Entry 6VW0 (electron microscopy, 3.59 A resolution); this record covers chains C and D of the 10 polymer chains in the assembly.

[Chain C]
Protein: DNA-directed RNA polymerase subunit beta
Source organism: Mycobacterium tuberculosis
Notes: EC 2.7.7.6
UniProt: V9Z879 (V9Z879_MYCTX); residues 7-1178 here correspond to UniProt positions 1-1172 (UniProt number = residue number - 6)
Amino-acid sequence (1179 residues; row label = number of the first residue in the row):
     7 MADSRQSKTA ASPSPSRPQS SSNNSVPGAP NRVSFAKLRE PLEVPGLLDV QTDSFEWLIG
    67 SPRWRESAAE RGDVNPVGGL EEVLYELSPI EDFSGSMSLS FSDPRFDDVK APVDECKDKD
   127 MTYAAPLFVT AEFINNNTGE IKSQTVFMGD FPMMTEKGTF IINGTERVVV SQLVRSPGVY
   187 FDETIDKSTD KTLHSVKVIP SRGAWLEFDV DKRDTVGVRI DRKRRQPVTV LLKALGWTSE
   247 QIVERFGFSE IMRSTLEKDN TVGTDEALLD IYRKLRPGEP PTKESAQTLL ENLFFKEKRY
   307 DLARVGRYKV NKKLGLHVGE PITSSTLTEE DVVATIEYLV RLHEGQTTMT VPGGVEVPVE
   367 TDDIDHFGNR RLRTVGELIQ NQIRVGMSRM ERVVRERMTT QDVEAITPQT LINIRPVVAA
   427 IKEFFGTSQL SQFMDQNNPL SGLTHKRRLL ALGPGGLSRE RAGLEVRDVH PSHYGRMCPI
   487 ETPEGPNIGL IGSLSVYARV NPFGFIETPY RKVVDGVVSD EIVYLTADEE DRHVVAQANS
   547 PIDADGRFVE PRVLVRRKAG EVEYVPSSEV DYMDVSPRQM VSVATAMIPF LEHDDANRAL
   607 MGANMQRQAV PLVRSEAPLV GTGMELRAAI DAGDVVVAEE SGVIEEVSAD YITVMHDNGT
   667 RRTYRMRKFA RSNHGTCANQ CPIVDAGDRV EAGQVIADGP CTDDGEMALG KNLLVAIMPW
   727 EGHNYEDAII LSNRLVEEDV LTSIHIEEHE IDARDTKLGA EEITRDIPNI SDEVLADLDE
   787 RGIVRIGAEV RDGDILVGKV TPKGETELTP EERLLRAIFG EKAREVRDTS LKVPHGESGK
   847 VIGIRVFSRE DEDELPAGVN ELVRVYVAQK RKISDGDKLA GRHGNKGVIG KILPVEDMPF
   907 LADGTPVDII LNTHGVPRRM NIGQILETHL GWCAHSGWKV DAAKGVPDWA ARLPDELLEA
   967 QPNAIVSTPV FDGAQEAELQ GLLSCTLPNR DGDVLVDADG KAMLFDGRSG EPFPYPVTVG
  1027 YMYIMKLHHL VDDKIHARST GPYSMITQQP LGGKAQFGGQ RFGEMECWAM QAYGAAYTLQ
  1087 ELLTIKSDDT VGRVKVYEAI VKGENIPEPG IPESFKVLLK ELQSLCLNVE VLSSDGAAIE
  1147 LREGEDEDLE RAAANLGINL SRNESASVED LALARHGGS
Unresolved in the structure: 7-29, 1141-1185
Differences from the reference sequence: engineered mutation Leu456 (Ser450 in V9Z879); expression tag (1179-1185)
From the paper describing this entry:
  - mutagenesis - S456L: decreased binding to Rif

[Chain D]
Protein: DNA-directed RNA polymerase subunit beta'
Source organism: Mycobacterium tuberculosis
Notes: EC 2.7.7.6
UniProt: A5U053 (RPOC_MYCTA); residues 1-1316 here = UniProt positions 1-1316
Amino-acid sequence (1326 residues; row label = number of the first residue in the row; numbers below 1 keep their minus sign (Gly-1 is residue -1)):
    -1 GAMLDVNFFD ELRIGLATAE DIRQWSYGEV KKPETINYRT LKPEKDGLFC EKIFGPTRDW
    59 ECYCGKYKRV RFKGIICERC GVEVTRAKVR RERMGHIELA APVTHIWYFK GVPSRLGYLL
   119 DLAPKDLEKI IYFAAYVITS VDEEMRHNEL STLEAEMAVE RKAVEDQRDG ELEARAQKLE
   179 ADLAELEAEG AKADARRKVR DGGEREMRQI RDRAQRELDR LEDIWSTFTK LAPKQLIVDE
   239 NLYRELVDRY GEYFTGAMGA ESIQKLIENF DIDAEAESLR DVIRNGKGQK KLRALKRLKV
   299 VAAFQQSGNS PMGMVLDAVP VIPPELRPMV QLDGGRFATS DLNDLYRRVI NRNNRLKRLI
   359 DLGAPEIIVN NEKRMLQESV DALFDNGRRG RPVTGPGNRP LKSLSDLLKG KQGRFRQNLL
   419 GKRVDYSGRS VIVVGPQLKL HQCGLPKLMA LELFKPFVMK RLVDLNHAQN IKSAKRMVER
   479 QRPQVWDVLE EVIAEHPVLL NRAPTLHRLG IQAFEPMLVE GKAIQLHPLV CEAFNADFDG
   539 DQMAVHLPLS AEAQAEARIL MLSSNNILSP ASGRPLAMPR LDMVTGLYYL TTEVPGDTGE
   599 YQPASGDHPE TGVYSSPAEA IMAADRGVLS VRAKIKVRLT QLRPPVEIEA ELFGHSGWQP
   659 GDAWMAETTL GRVMFNELLP LGYPFVNKQM HKKVQAAIIN DLAERYPMIV VAQTVDKLKD
   719 AGFYWATRSG VTVSMADVLV PPRKKEILDH YEERADKVEK QFQRGALNHD ERNEALVEIW
   779 KEATDEVGQA LREHYPDDNP IITIVDSGAT GNFTQTRTLA GMKGLVTNPK GEFIPRPVKS
   839 SFREGLTVLE YFINTHGARK GLADTALRTA DSGYLTRRLV DVSQDVIVRE HDCQTERGIV
   899 VELAERAPDG TLIRDPYIET SAYARTLGTD AVDEAGNVIV ERGQDLGDPE IDALLAAGIT
   959 QVKVRSVLTC ATSTGVCATC YGRSMATGKL VDIGEAVGIV AAQSIGEPGT QLTMRTFHQG
  1019 GVGEDITGGL PRVQELFEAR VPRGKAPIAD VTGRVRLEDG ERFYKITIVP DDGGEEVVYD
  1079 KISKRQRLRV FKHEDGSERV LSDGDHVEVG QQLMEGSADP HEVLRVQGPR EVQIHLVREV
  1139 QEVYRAQGVS IHDKHIEVIV RQMLRRVTII DSGSTEFLPG SLIDRAEFEA ENRRVVAEGG
  1199 EPAAGRPVLM GITKASLATD SWLSAASFQE TTRVLTDAAI NCRSDKLNGL KENVIIGKLI
  1259 PAGTGINRYR NIAVQPTEEA RAAAYTIPSY EDQYYSPDFG AATGAAVPLD DYGYSDYRHH
  1319 HHHHHH
Unresolved in the structure: 1015-1022, 1091-1096, 1283-1324
Differences from the reference sequence: expression tag (-1 to 0, 1317-1324)
Swiss-Prot annotation at these positions:
  - binding site (Zn(2+)): Cys60, Cys62, Cys75, Cys78, Cys891, Cys968, Cys975, Cys978
  - binding site (Mg(2+)): Asp535, Asp537, Asp539
Bound ions: Zn2+ site 1: Cys60, Cys62, Cys78; Mg2+: Asp535, Asp537; Zn2+ site 2: Cys891, Cys968, Cys975, Cys978

[How chain C and chain D interact]
Contacting residue pairs - 329 pairs, chain C then chain D:
  Arg473(C) with Arg857(D)
  Val475(C) with Pro827(D); His854(D); Arg857(D)
  His476(C) with His854(D)
  Pro477(C) with Phe850(D), hydrophobic; His854(D)
  Tyr480(C) with Val846(D); Phe850(D)
  Cys484(C) with Arg857(D)
  Pro485(C) with Phe850(D), hydrophobic; Thr853(D); Arg857(D), hydrogen bond (backbone-side chain)
  Ile486(C) with Tyr849(D), hydrophobic; Thr853(D)
  Thr488(C) with Arg857(D)
  Ile494(C) with Leu860(D), hydrophobic; Ala861(D), hydrophobic; Ala864(D), hydrophobic
  Gly495(C) with Arg857(D)
  Gln543(C) with Leu847(D)
  Asn545(C) with Val846(D)
  Arg562(C) with Leu847(D)
  Val568(C) with Arg834(D)
  Tyr570(C) with Arg834(D), hydrogen bond
  Met586(C) with Val846(D), hydrophobic
  Leu597(C) with Tyr849(D), hydrogen bond (backbone-side chain)
  Glu598(C) with Gly843(D); Leu844(D), hydrogen bond (backbone-backbone); Tyr849(D)
  His599(C) with Phe840(D), hydrogen bond (side chain-backbone); Arg841(D), hydrogen bond (side chain-backbone); Glu842(D); Gly843(D)
  Asp600(C) with Phe840(D); Tyr849(D), hydrogen bond (backbone-side chain)
  Asp601(C) with Phe840(D); Tyr849(D); Asn852(D)
  Ala602(C) with Thr853(D); Ala856(D), hydrophobic
  Asn603(C) with Ala856(D); Leu860(D)
  Ala605(C) with Tyr849(D)
  Ile723(C) with Val729(D); Thr730(D)
  Pro725(C) with Asp580(D); Ala724(D); Thr725(D); Val729(D)
  Glu727(C) with Thr725(D); Arg726(D), salt bridge
  Gly728(C) with Val432(D); Pro434(D); Phe721(D)
  His729(C) with Val432(D); Pro434(D)
  Tyr731(C) with Val432(D), hydrophobic; Pro526(D), hydrogen bond (side chain-backbone); Phe536(D); Arg578(D), hydrogen bond; Asp580(D); Met581(D), hydrophobic; Phe721(D), hydrophobic
  Glu732(C) with Ala534(D); Asp535(D); Phe536(D), hydrogen bond (backbone-backbone); Arg578(D), salt bridge
  Arg760(C) with Asp331(D); Gly332(D)
  Lys763(C) with Arg37(D), hydrogen bond (side chain-backbone)
  Glu779(C) with Arg478(D), salt bridge
  Arg797(C) with Glu477(D); Arg478(D)
  Glu813(C) with Arg67(D), salt bridge
  Gly882(C) with Val429(D); Val431(D)
  Lys884(C) with Asp537(D), hydrogen bond (side chain-backbone)
  Lys892(C) with Asp537(D), salt bridge
  Gly893(C) with Phe536(D)
  Val894(C) with Val429(D), hydrophobic; Ile430(D); Val431(D), hydrophobic; Phe536(D), hydrogen bond (backbone-backbone); Gly538(D)
  Ile895(C) with Val431(D)
  Asn918(C) with Asp580(D), hydrogen bond
  Thr919(C) with Val729(D), hydrogen bond (side chain-backbone); Thr730(D); Val731(D); Ile802(D)
  His920(C) with Leu579(D), hydrogen bond (side chain-backbone); Asp580(D), salt bridge; Thr583(D); Ile802(D)
  Val922(C) with Val731(D), hydrophobic
  Arg924(C) with Thr808(D), hydrogen bond; Gln813(D), hydrogen bond (backbone-side chain)
  Met926(C) with Gln813(D); Thr816(D), hydrogen bond; Leu817(D); Phe840(D), hydrophobic
  Ile928(C) with Leu817(D), hydrophobic; Arg841(D)
  Ile931(C) with Val731(D); Ser732(D)
  Leu932(C) with Met733(D), hydrophobic
  His935(C) with Ser732(D); Met733(D)
  Phe977(C) with Val846(D), hydrophobic
  Glu982(C) with Met733(D); Arg841(D), salt bridge
  Leu985(C) with Met733(D), hydrophobic
  Gln986(C) with Met733(D)
  Asp1005(C) with Ser732(D); Ala734(D)
  Lys1007(C) with Thr730(D); Asp735(D), salt bridge
  Pro1020(C) with Arg726(D)
  Tyr1021(C) with Tyr587(D), hydrogen bond; Arg630(D); Arg726(D); Ser727(D); Gly728(D)
  Pro1022(C) with Thr730(D)
  Val1023(C) with Thr730(D)
  Thr1024(C) with Thr730(D); Val731(D), hydrogen bond (side chain-backbone); Ser732(D)
  Val1037(C) with Val429(D), hydrophobic; Lys520(D)
  Asp1038(C) with Lys520(D), salt bridge
  Lys1040(C) with Arg427(D); Gln540(D)
  Ile1041(C) with Arg427(D); Ser428(D); Pro444(D), hydrophobic; Lys520(D)
  His1042(C) with Gly426(D); Arg427(D), hydrogen bond (backbone-backbone); Met447(D)
  Ala1043(C) with Ser425(D); Gly426(D); Met447(D), hydrophobic; Glu450(D); Leu451(D), hydrophobic
  Arg1044(C) with Asp423(D), salt bridge; Tyr424(D), hydrogen bond (backbone-backbone); Ser425(D), hydrogen bond (backbone-backbone)
  Ser1045(C) with Asp423(D); Tyr424(D); Glu450(D); Leu451(D); Lys453(D), hydrogen bond
  Thr1046(C) with Tyr424(D)
  Tyr1049(C) with Asp423(D), hydrogen bond
  Met1051(C) with Val328(D), hydrophobic
  Ile1052(C) with Arg89(D), hydrogen bond (backbone-side chain); Leu324(D); Arg412(D)
  Gln1054(C) with Arg89(D)
  Gln1055(C) with Asn416(D), hydrogen bond (side chain-backbone); Lys420(D); Arg421(D), hydrogen bond (side chain-backbone)
  Pro1056(C) with Arg421(D); Asp423(D)
  Leu1057(C) with Arg421(D)
  Gly1058(C) with Arg421(D)
  Gly1065(C) with Arg421(D), hydrogen bond (backbone-side chain); Val422(D); Ser425(D)
  Gln1066(C) with Arg421(D); Val422(D), hydrogen bond (backbone-backbone); Ser425(D), hydrogen bond; Gly426(D), hydrogen bond (side chain-backbone); Arg427(D); Ala542(D)
  Arg1067(C) with Arg414(D), hydrogen bond (side chain-backbone); Gln415(D), hydrogen bond (side chain-backbone); Gly419(D), hydrogen bond (side chain-backbone); Lys420(D); Arg421(D)
  Phe1068(C) with Gly419(D); Lys420(D), hydrogen bond (backbone-backbone); Val422(D), hydrophobic; His544(D)
  Gly1069(C) with Gly419(D)
  Glu1070(C) with Leu418(D); Lys1249(D), salt bridge
  Met1071(C) with Thr503(D)
  Glu1072(C) with Asn499(D); Thr503(D); Ile509(D)
  Cys1073(C) with Leu418(D)
  Trp1074(C) with Arg875(D); Val878(D); Ile997(D); Gln1001(D), hydrogen bond (backbone-side chain)
  Ala1075(C) with Thr503(D); Gln1001(D)
  Met1076(C) with Ile509(D), hydrophobic; Met559(D), hydrophobic
  Gln1077(C) with Ala994(D); Ile997(D); Leu1248(D); Val1252(D)
  Ala1078(C) with Arg506(D); Glu993(D); Val998(D); Gln1001(D)
  Tyr1079(C) with Arg506(D), hydrogen bond (side chain-backbone); Leu507(D); Ile509(D), hydrogen bond (side chain-backbone); Gln510(D); Leu558(D); Met559(D), hydrophobic; Asn564(D), hydrogen bond
  Gly1080(C) with Ala1260(D); Gly1261(D); Thr1262(D), hydrogen bond (backbone-backbone)
  Ala1081(C) with Glu554(D); Leu558(D); Met559(D), hydrophobic
  Ala1082(C) with Glu554(D); Ile1258(D), hydrophobic; Ala1260(D); Thr1262(D), hydrogen bond (backbone-side chain); Gly1263(D)
  Tyr1083(C) with Glu550(D); Glu554(D), hydrogen bond (backbone-side chain); Leu1257(D); Thr1262(D); Arg1268(D)
  Thr1084(C) with Ala551(D); Glu554(D), hydrogen bond
  Leu1085(C) with Val1252(D), hydrophobic; Ile1258(D), hydrophobic
  Gln1086(C) with Gly1255(D); Leu1257(D)
  Glu1087(C) with Ser548(D)
  Leu1088(C) with Val422(D)
  Leu1089(C) with Leu418(D); Lys420(D), hydrogen bond (backbone-side chain); Val1252(D), hydrophobic
  Thr1090(C) with Gly1255(D)
  Lys1092(C) with Asp423(D), hydrogen bond (backbone-backbone); Tyr424(D); Leu545(D), hydrogen bond (side chain-backbone); Leu547(D)
  Ser1093(C) with Lys420(D); Arg421(D), hydrogen bond (side chain-backbone); Val422(D)
  Asp1094(C) with Lys420(D), salt bridge
  Tyr1103(C) with Tyr424(D); Pro454(D), hydrophobic; Met457(D)
  Ile1106(C) with Pro454(D), hydrophobic; Phe455(D), hydrophobic; Lys458(D)
  Val1107(C) with Lys458(D)
  Ile1112(C) with Leu547(D); Ser548(D)
  Ile1117(C) with Asp3(D); Asn5(D); Phe7(D), hydrophobic; Ile1254(D)
  Pro1118(C) with Lys420(D); Ile1253(D); Ile1254(D)
  Glu1119(C) with Arg89(D)
  Ser1120(C) with Asn416(D); Leu417(D)
  Phe1121(C) with Leu417(D); Ile1253(D), hydrophobic; Ile1254(D), hydrophobic
  Lys1122(C) with Asp3(D)
  Val1123(C) with Leu324(D), hydrophobic; Arg412(D)
  Leu1124(C) with Leu406(D), hydrophobic; Phe413(D), hydrophobic
  Lys1126(C) with Glu90(D); Pro321(D); Leu324(D)
  Glu1127(C) with Leu402(D); Leu405(D); Leu406(D); Arg412(D), salt bridge
  Leu1128(C) with Leu1233(D), hydrophobic
  Gln1129(C) with Trp23(D); Met92(D)
  Ser1130(C) with Met92(D); Pro318(D); Tyr344(D); Phe382(D); Leu402(D)
  Leu1131(C) with His103(D), hydrogen bond (backbone-side chain); Trp105(D), hydrophobic; Phe382(D), hydrophobic
  Cys1132(C) with Ala15(D), hydrogen bond (backbone-backbone); Leu314(D), hydrophobic; Pro318(D); Phe382(D), hydrophobic
  Leu1133(C) with Ile12(D), hydrophobic; Gly13(D); Trp23(D); Tyr106(D); Leu1233(D), hydrophobic; Ala1237(D), hydrophobic
  Asn1134(C) with Arg11(D); Ile12(D); Gly13(D), hydrogen bond (backbone-backbone); Ala15(D); Trp23(D)
  Val1135(C) with Leu10(D), hydrophobic; Arg11(D); Ile12(D), hydrophobic
  Glu1136(C) with Leu10(D); Arg11(D), salt bridge
  Val1137(C) with Gly-1(D); Ala0(D); Phe7(D), hydrophobic; Glu9(D); Leu10(D), hydrophobic
  Leu1138(C) with Phe7(D); Asp8(D), hydrogen bond (backbone-backbone); Glu9(D), hydrogen bond (backbone-backbone); Arg11(D)
  Ser1139(C) with Phe6(D); Asp8(D)
Interface residues without a listed pair, chain C (161 interface residues in all): Leu470, Asp474, His479, Glu487, Gly491, Val561, Pro583, Met724, Trp726, Asn730, Asp733, Ala734, Asp881, Gly896, Pro923, Asp1012, Ser1015, Phe1019, Thr1053, Gly1059, Val1102, Gly1109, Glu1114, Gly1116, Leu1125
Interface residues without a listed pair, chain D (184 interface residues in all): Leu2, Leu14, Asp19, Ile20, Lys66, Ile320, Glu323, Pro326, Ser338, Gln435, Ile469, Gln479, Leu497, Pro502, His505, Glu518, Gly519, Ala521, Cys529, Pro546, Gly809, Lys837, Thr845, Lys858, Leu865, Trp1220

[Summary]
161 residues of chain C face 184 of chain D across their interface; the contacts include 54 hydrogen bonds and
14 salt bridges. Polar pairs include Glu727(C)-Arg726(D), Glu732(C)-Arg578(D) and Glu779(C)-Arg478(D). Curated
annotation (UniProt) lists 8 Zn2+-binding residues and 3 Mg2+-binding residues on chain D. From the paper:
S456L of chain C reduces binding to Rif.
Chain C is DNA-directed RNA polymerase subunit beta and chain D is DNA-directed RNA polymerase subunit beta',
both from Mycobacterium tuberculosis; the structure, Mycobacterium tuberculosis RNAP S456L mutant open
promoter complex, was determined by electron microscopy (same publication as 6VVS, 6VVT, 6VVV, 6VVX, 6VVY and
6VVZ).
